Entry 1WBB (X-ray diffraction, 2.50 A resolution); this record covers chains A and E of the 4 polymer chains in the assembly.

== Chain A ==
Name: DNA mismatch repair protein muts
Organism: Escherichia coli
Reference sequence: P23909 (MUTS_ECOLI); residue numbers follow UniProt; this construct covers 1-800
Amino-acid sequence (800 residues; row label = number of the first residue in the row):
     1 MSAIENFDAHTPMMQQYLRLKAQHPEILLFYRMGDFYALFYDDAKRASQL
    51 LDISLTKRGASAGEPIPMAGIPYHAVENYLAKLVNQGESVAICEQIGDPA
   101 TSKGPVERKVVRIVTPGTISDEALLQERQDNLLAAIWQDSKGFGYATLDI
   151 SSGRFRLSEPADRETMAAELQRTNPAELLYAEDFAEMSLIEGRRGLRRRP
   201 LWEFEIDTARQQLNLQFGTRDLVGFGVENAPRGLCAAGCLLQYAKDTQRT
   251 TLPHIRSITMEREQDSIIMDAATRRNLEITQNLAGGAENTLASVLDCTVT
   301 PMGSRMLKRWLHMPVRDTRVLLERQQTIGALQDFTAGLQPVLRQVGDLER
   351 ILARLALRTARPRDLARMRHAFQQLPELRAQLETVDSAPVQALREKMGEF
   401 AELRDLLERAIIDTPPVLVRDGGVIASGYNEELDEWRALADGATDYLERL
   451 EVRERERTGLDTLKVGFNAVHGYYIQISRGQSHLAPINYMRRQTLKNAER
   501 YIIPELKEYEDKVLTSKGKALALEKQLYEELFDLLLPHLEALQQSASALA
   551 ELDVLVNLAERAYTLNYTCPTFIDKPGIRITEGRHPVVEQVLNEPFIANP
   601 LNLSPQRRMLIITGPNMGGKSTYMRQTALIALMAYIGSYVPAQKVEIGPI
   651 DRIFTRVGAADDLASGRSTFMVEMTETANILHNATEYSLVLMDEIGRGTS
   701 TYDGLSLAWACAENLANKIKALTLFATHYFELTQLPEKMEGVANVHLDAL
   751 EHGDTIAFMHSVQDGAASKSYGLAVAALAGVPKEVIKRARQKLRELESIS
Disordered / not traced: 1, 659-669
Construct notes: engineered mutation Ala38 (Glu in P23909)
Metal / ion sites: Mg2+: Ser621 (together with ADP)
Residues lining bound ligands: ADP (adenosine-5'-diphosphate): Val588, Leu592, Glu594, Pro595, Phe596, Ile597, Asn599, Pro615, Asn616, Met617, Gly618, Gly619, Lys620, Ser621, Thr622, His760
Curated features (UniProtKB/Swiss-Prot):
  - binding site (ATP): Gly614 to Ser621
Reported in the primary citation:
  - binding site for the 17-nt DNA strand: Phe36
  - mutagenesis - E38A: increased catalytic activity
  - mutagenesis - E38A: unchanged binding to G.T mismatch
  - mutagenesis - E38A: increased binding to homoduplex DNA

== Chain E ==
Molecule: 18-nt DNA strand
Sequence (18 nucleotides; each row starts with the number of its first residue):
     1 AGCTGCCAGGCACCAGTG

== How chain A and chain E interact ==
Pairs across the interface - 27 pairs, chain A then chain E:
  Thr11(A) - DA12(E)  phosphate contact
  Thr11(A) - DC13(E)  phosphate contact
  Pro12(A) - DA12(E)  phosphate contact
  Met13(A) - DC11(E)  phosphate contact
  Met13(A) - DA12(E)  hydrogen bond to the phosphate
  Met33(A) - DG9(E)  hydrogen bond to the base
  Met33(A) - DG10(E)  base contact
  Met33(A) - DC11(E)  sugar contact
  Gly34(A) - DG9(E)  sugar contact
  Gly34(A) - DG10(E)  hydrogen bond to the sugar
  Asp35(A) - DA8(E)  sugar contact
  Asp35(A) - DG9(E)  hydrogen bond to the sugar
  Phe36(A) - DA8(E)  base contact
  Phe36(A) - DG9(E)  base contact
  Arg58(A) - DG10(E)  base contact
  Arg58(A) - DC11(E)  hydrogen bond to the base
  Arg58(A) - DA12(E)  hydrogen bond to the sugar
  Gly59(A) - DC13(E)  sugar contact
  Ser61(A) - DC13(E)  hydrogen bond to the phosphate
  Ser61(A) - DC14(E)  hydrogen bond to the phosphate
  Gln95(A) - DG10(E)  phosphate contact
  Pro99(A) - DG10(E)  phosphate contact
  Pro105(A) - DC11(E)  phosphate contact
  Val106(A) - DC11(E)  hydrogen bond to the phosphate
  Arg108(A) - DG10(E)  hydrogen bond to the phosphate
  Arg108(A) - DC11(E)  salt bridge to the phosphate
  Val470(A) - DC7(E)  sugar contact
Interface residues without a listed pair, chain A (17 interface residues in all): Ala60

== Summary ==
Chain A and chain E form an interface of 17 and 8 residues respectively; the contacts include 10 hydrogen
bonds and 1 salt bridge. Polar contacts include Met33(A)-DG9(E), Arg58(A)-DC11(E) and Gly34(A)-DG10(E). Bound
to chain A: ADP. The paper reports a binding site for the 17-nt DNA strand at Phe36(A); E38A of chain A
increases catalytic activity.
Chain A is DNA mismatch repair protein muts (Escherichia coli) and chain E is an 18-nt DNA strand; the
structure, Crystal structure of E. coli DNA mismatch repair enzyme MutS, E38A mutant, in complex with a ...,
was determined by X-ray diffraction together with 1WBD from the same study.
